Entry 7LXU (electron microscopy, 3.10 A resolution); this record covers chains R and S of the 28 polymer chains in the assembly.

Chain R:
Protein: 20S proteasome alpha-4 subunit
Source organism: Plasmodium falciparum (isolate 3D7)
Notes: EC 3.4.25.1
UniProt: Q8IDG2 (Q8IDG2_PLAF7); residue numbers follow UniProt; this construct covers 1-241
Amino-acid sequence (241 residues; row label = number of the first residue in the row):
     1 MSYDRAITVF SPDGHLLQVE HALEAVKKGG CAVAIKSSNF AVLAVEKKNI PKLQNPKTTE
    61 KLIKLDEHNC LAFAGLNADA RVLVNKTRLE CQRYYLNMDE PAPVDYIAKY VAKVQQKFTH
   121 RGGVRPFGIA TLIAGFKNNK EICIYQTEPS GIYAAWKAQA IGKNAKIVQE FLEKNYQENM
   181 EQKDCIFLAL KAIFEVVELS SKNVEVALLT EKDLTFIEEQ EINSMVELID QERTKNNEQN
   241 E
Unresolved in the structure: 1, 235-241

Chain S:
Protein: 20S proteasome alpha-5 subunit
Source organism: Plasmodium falciparum (isolate 3D7)
Notes: EC 3.4.25.1
UniProt: Q8IBI3 (Q8IBI3_PLAF7); residue numbers follow UniProt; this construct covers 1-256
Amino-acid sequence (256 residues; row label = number of the first residue in the row):
     1 MFSTRSEYDR GVNTFSPEGR LFQVEYALGA IKLGSTAVGI CVNDGVILAS ERRISSTLIE
    61 KDSVEKLLSI DDHIGCAMSG LMADARTLID YARVECNHYK FIYNENINIK SCVELISELA
   121 LDFSNLSDSK RKKIMSRPFG VALLIGGVDK NGPCLWYTEP SGTNTRFSAA SIGSAQEGAE
   181 LLLQENYKKD MTFEQAEILA LTVLRQVMED KLSTSNVEIC AIKKSDQTFY KYNTDDISRI
   241 IDVLPSPVYP TIDMTA
Unresolved in the structure: 1-6, 127-133, 250-256

Chain R / chain S interface:
Pairs across the interface (52; chain R residue first):
  Ala6(R) - Val12(S)  hydrophobic
  Ala6(R) - Ser136(S)
  Thr8(R) - Arg137(S)
  Val9(R) - Glu7(S)
  Val9(R) - Val12(S)  hydrophobic
  Val9(R) - Gln23(S)
  Phe10(R) - Gln23(S)  hydrogen bond (backbone-side chain)
  Phe10(R) - Tyr26(S)
  Phe10(R) - Ala27(S)  hydrophobic
  Phe10(R) - Ala30(S)  hydrophobic
  Phe10(R) - Leu81(S)  hydrophobic
  Phe10(R) - Arg137(S)
  Phe10(R) - Pro138(S)
  Phe10(R) - Gly140(S)
  Pro12(R) - Tyr26(S)  hydrophobic
  Gly14(R) - Tyr26(S)
  Gly14(R) - Ala30(S)
  Leu16(R) - Leu81(S)  hydrophobic
  Leu16(R) - Arg137(S)
  Lys36(R) - Glu60(S)  salt bridge
  Gln116(R) - Ala83(S)
  Gln116(R) - Asp84(S)  hydrogen bond
  Thr119(R) - Arg137(S)  hydrogen bond (backbone-side chain)
  His120(R) - Asp84(S)  salt bridge
  His120(R) - Met135(S)
  His120(R) - Ser136(S)  hydrogen bond (backbone-side chain)
  His120(R) - Arg137(S)  hydrogen bond
  His120(R) - Phe139(S)
  Arg121(R) - Ile134(S)
  Arg121(R) - Met135(S)  hydrogen bond
  Arg121(R) - Ser136(S)  hydrogen bond (backbone-side chain)
  Gly122(R) - Ser136(S)
  Cys143(R) - Glu60(S)
  Ser150(R) - Ala83(S)
  Gly151(R) - Ala83(S)
  Ile152(R) - Ala83(S)
  Ala154(R) - Ile59(S)  hydrophobic
  Ala154(R) - Ser63(S)
  Ala155(R) - Ile59(S)
  Ala155(R) - Glu60(S)  hydrogen bond (backbone-backbone)
  Ala155(R) - Ser63(S)  hydrogen bond (backbone-side chain)
  Trp156(R) - Ser55(S)
  Trp156(R) - Ser56(S)
  Trp156(R) - Leu58(S)  hydrophobic
  Trp156(R) - Ile59(S)
  Lys157(R) - Thr57(S)
  Lys157(R) - Leu58(S)  hydrogen bond (backbone-backbone)
  Ala158(R) - Leu58(S)
  Leu172(R) - Leu58(S)
  Glu173(R) - Ser56(S)
  Glu173(R) - Thr57(S)  hydrogen bond
  Glu173(R) - Leu58(S)
Interface residues without a listed pair, chain R (30 interface residues in all): Ser11, Asp13, Tyr145, Tyr153, Gln169, Tyr176
Interface residues without a listed pair, chain S (26 interface residues in all): Gly29, Arg86, Thr87

In short:
Chain R and chain S form an interface of 30 and 26 residues respectively, with 11 hydrogen bonds and 2 salt
bridges. Polar pairs include Lys36(R)-Glu60(S), His120(R)-Asp84(S) and Phe10(R)-Gln23(S).
Here chain R is 20S proteasome alpha-4 subunit and chain S is 20S proteasome alpha-5 subunit, both from
Plasmodium falciparum (isolate 3D7). Entry 7LXU (Structure of Plasmodium falciparum 20S proteasome with bound
MPI-5) was determined by electron microscopy (same publication as 7LXT).
